Entry 6LCW (X-ray diffraction, 1.40 A resolution); this record covers chains A and D of the 4 polymer chains in the assembly.

== Chain A ==
Name: Hemoglobin subunit alpha
Source organism: Homo sapiens
UniProt: P69905 (HBA_HUMAN); residues 1-141 here correspond to UniProt positions 2-142 (UniProt number = residue number + 1)
Amino-acid sequence (141 residues; row label = number of the first residue in the row):
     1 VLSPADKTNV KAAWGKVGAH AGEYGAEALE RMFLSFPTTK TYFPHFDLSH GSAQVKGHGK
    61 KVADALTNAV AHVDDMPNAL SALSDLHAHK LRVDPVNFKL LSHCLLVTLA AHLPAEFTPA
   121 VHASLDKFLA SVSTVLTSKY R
Residues lining bound ligands: protoporphyrin IX containing ni(II) (HNI): Met-32, Thr-39, Tyr-42, Phe-43, His-45, Phe-46, His-58, Lys-61, Val-62, Ala-65, Leu-66, Leu-83, Leu-86, His-87, Leu-91, Val-93, Asn-97, Phe-98, Leu-101, Val-132, Leu-136
Swiss-Prot annotation at these positions:
  - binding site (O2): His-58
  - binding site (heme b): His-87
  - site: Thr-8, Asn-9 (Microbial infection: Cleavage), Lys-11 (Not glycated), Ala-13, Trp-14 (Microbial infection: Cleavage), Tyr-24, Gly-25 (Microbial infection: Cleavage), Leu-29, Glu-30 (Microbial infection: Cleavage), His-45, Phe-46 (Microbial infection: Cleavage), Asp-47, Leu-48 (Microbial infection: Cleavage), Ser-52, Ala-53 (Microbial infection: Cleavage), Val-55, Lys-56 (Microbial infection: Cleavage), Lys-56 (Not glycated), Gly-59, Lys-60 (Microbial infection: Cleavage), Lys-60 (Not glycated), Lys-90 (Not glycated), Leu-91, Arg-92 (Microbial infection: Cleavage), Lys-99 (Not glycated), Leu-106, Val-107 (Microbial infection: Cleavage), Thr-108, Leu-109 (Microbial infection: Cleavage), Val-121, His-122 (Microbial infection: Cleavage), Ser-133, Thr-134 (Microbial infection: Cleavage)
  - modified residue: Ser-3 (Phosphoserine), Lys-7 (N6-succinyllysine), Thr-8 (Phosphothreonine), Lys-11 (N6-succinyllysine), Lys-16 (N6-acetyllysine), Tyr-24 (Phosphotyrosine), Ser-35 (Phosphoserine), Lys-40 (N6-succinyllysine), Ser-49 (Phosphoserine), Ser-102 (Phosphoserine), Thr-108 (Phosphothreonine), Ser-124 (Phosphoserine), Ser-131 (Phosphoserine), Thr-134 (Phosphothreonine), Thr-137 (Phosphothreonine), Ser-138 (Phosphoserine)
  - glycosylation (N-linked (Glc) (glycation) lysine): Lys-7, Lys-16, Lys-40, Lys-61

== Chain D ==
Name: Hemoglobin subunit beta
Source organism: Homo sapiens
UniProt: P68871 (HBB_HUMAN); residues 1-146 here correspond to UniProt positions 2-147 (UniProt number = residue number + 1)
Amino-acid sequence (146 residues; each row starts with the number of its first residue):
     1 VHLTPEEKSA VTALWGKVNV DEVGGEALGR LLVVYPWTQR FFESFGDLST PDAVMGNPKV
    61 KAHGKKVLGA FSDGLAHLDN LKGTFATLSE LHCDKLHVDP ENFRLLGNVL VCVLAHHFGK
   121 EFTPPVQAAY QKVVAGVANA LAHKYH
Covalent attachments: but-2-enedial (2FU) linked to Lys-82
Ion coordination: protoporphyrin IX containing ni(II) Ni near His-92 (its only coordinating residue here)
Residues lining bound ligands: protoporphyrin IX containing ni(II) (HNI): Leu-31, Thr-38, Phe-41, Phe-42, His-63, Lys-66, Val-67, Ala-70, Phe-71, Phe-85, Leu-88, Leu-91, His-92, Leu-96, Val-98, Asn-102, Phe-103, Leu-106, Val-137, Leu-141
Swiss-Prot annotation at these positions:
  - binding site ((2R)-2,3-bisphosphoglycerate): Val-1, His-2, Lys-82, His-143
  - binding site (heme b): His-63, His-92
  - site: Glu-7, Lys-8 (Microbial infection: Cleavage), Gly-25, Glu-26 (Microbial infection: Cleavage), Gly-29, Arg-30 (Microbial infection: Cleavage), Tyr-35, Pro-36 (Microbial infection: Cleavage), Trp-37, Thr-38 (Microbial infection: Cleavage), Phe-45, Gly-46 (Microbial infection: Cleavage), Asp-52, Ala-53 (Microbial infection: Cleavage), Gly-56, Asn-57 (Microbial infection: Cleavage), Lys-59 (Not glycated), Phe-71, Ser-72 (Microbial infection: Cleavage), Gly-74, Leu-75 (Microbial infection: Cleavage), Lys-82 (Not glycated), Thr-84, Phe-85 (Microbial infection: Cleavage), His-92, Cys-93 (Microbial infection: Cleavage), Lys-95 (Not glycated), Arg-104, Leu-105 (Microbial infection: Cleavage), Leu-110, Val-111 (Microbial infection: Cleavage), Gly-119, Lys-120 (Microbial infection: Cleavage), Phe-122, Thr-123 (Microbial infection: Cleavage), Ala-128, Ala-129 (Microbial infection: Cleavage) and 2 more in UniProt
  - modified residue: Val-1 (N-acetylvaline), Ser-9 (Phosphoserine), Thr-12 (Phosphothreonine), Ser-44 (Phosphoserine), Thr-50 (Phosphothreonine), Lys-59 (N6-acetyllysine), Lys-82 (N6-acetyllysine), Thr-87 (Phosphothreonine), Cys-93 (S-nitrosocysteine), Lys-144 (N6-acetyllysine)
  - glycosylation: Val-1 (N-linked (Glc) (glycation) valine), Lys-8 (N-linked (Glc) (glycation) lysine), Lys-17 (N-linked (Glc) (glycation) lysine), Lys-66 (N-linked (Glc) (glycation) lysine), Lys-120 (N-linked (Glc) (glycation) lysine), Lys-144 (N-linked (Glc) (glycation) lysine)

== Interface between chain A and chain D ==
Residue-residue contacts - 26 pairs, chain A then chain D:
  Pro-37(A) with His-146(D)
  Thr-38(A) with Pro-100(D)
  Lys-40(A) with His-146(D), hydrogen bond (side chain-backbone)
  Thr-41(A) with His-97(D); Val-98(D); Asp-99(D); Tyr-145(D)
  Tyr-42(A) with Arg-40(D); Asp-99(D), hydrogen bond
  Pro-44(A) with His-97(D)
  Leu-91(A) with Arg-40(D), hydrogen bond (backbone-side chain)
  Arg-92(A) with Trp-37(D); Arg-40(D), hydrogen bond (backbone-side chain)
  Asp-94(A) with Trp-37(D), hydrogen bond; Asp-99(D); Glu-101(D); Leu-105(D)
  Pro-95(A) with Trp-37(D)
  Val-96(A) with Glu-101(D)
  Asn-97(A) with Asp-99(D), hydrogen bond
  Tyr-140(A) with Pro-36(D); Trp-37(D), hydrophobic
  Arg-141(A) with Val-34(D), hydrogen bond (side chain-backbone); Tyr-35(D); Pro-36(D); Trp-37(D)
Interface residues without a listed pair, chain D (14 interface residues in all): Gln-39

== In short ==
Chain A and chain D each contribute 14 residues to their interface; the contacts include 7 hydrogen bonds.
Polar contacts include Lys-40(A)/His-146(D), Tyr-42(A)/Asp-99(D) and Leu-91(A)/Arg-40(D). Ligands of chain A:
protoporphyrin IX containing ni(II). Bound to chain D: protoporphyrin IX containing ni(II).
Chain A is Hemoglobin subunit alpha and chain D is Hemoglobin subunit beta, both from Homo sapiens; the
structure, Crosslinked alpha(Ni)-beta(Ni) human hemoglobin A in the T quaternary structure at 95 K: Dark, was
determined by X-ray diffraction (same publication as 6KA9, 6KAE, 6KAH, 6KAI, 6KAO, 6KAP and 11 further
entries).
